Entry 8XVC (electron microscopy, 4.32 A resolution (low resolution: residue-level contacts below are approximate; hydrogen-bond / salt-bridge calls are withheld)); this record covers chains A and P of the 18 polymer chains in the assembly.

# Chain A (and P)
Molecule: ATP-dependent target DNA activator B
Organism: Escherichia phage Mu
Notes: EC 3.6.1.-; chain P of this document is another copy of the same molecule, construct and numbering; everything in this record applies to it too
Reference sequence: P03763 (TARGB_BPMU); residue numbers follow UniProt; this construct covers 1-312
Chain sequence (312 residues; each row starts with the number of its first residue):
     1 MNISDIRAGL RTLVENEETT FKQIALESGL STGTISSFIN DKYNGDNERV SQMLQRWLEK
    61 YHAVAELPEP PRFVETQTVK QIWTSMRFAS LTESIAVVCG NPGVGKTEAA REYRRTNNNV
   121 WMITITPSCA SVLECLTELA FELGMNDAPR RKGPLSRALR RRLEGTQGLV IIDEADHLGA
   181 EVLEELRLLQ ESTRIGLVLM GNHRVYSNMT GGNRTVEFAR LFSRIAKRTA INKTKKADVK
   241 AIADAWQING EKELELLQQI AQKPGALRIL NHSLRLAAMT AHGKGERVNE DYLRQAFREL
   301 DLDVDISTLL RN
Not modelled in the structure: 1-66, 211-214, 306-312
Small-molecule neighbours: ADP (adenosine-5'-diphosphate): Arg72, Phe73, Val74, Thr76, Val79, Asn101, Pro102, Gly103, Val104, Gly105, Lys106, Thr107, Glu108, Asp173, Leu267, Arg268, Asn271
Curated features (UniProtKB/Swiss-Prot):
  - DNA-binding region: Phe21 to Asn40 (H-T-H motif), Ser223 to Asn312
  - binding site (ATP): Gly100 to Thr107
  - site: Arg151 (Involved in DNA binding), Lys152 (Involved in DNA binding), Asn202 (Sensor-1), Arg224 (R-finger), Arg268 (Sensor-2)
  - mutagenesis: Arg150 to Lys152 (Complete loss of strand transfer stimulation activity), Lys152 (K152A: Complete loss of strand transfer stimulation activity and self-integration protection), Arg187 (R187A: 20 fold decrease in ATPase activity due to impaired ATP hydrolysis), Asn202 (N202A: 60 fold decrease in ATPase activity due to impaired ATP hydrolysis. No effect on ATP-binding and polymerization), Arg220 (R220A: 12 fold decrease in ATPase activity due to impaired ATP-binding), Arg224 (R224A: 60 fold decrease in ATPase activity due to impaired ATP-binding. No polymerization), Lys233 to Lys236 (Complete loss of MuA regulation of ATPase activity. Complete loss of strand transfer stimulation activity), Arg268 (R268A: Almost complete loss of ATPase activity due to impaired ATP-binding. No polymerization)

# How chain A and chain P interact
Pairs across the interface (42):
  Arg87(A) - Met279(P)
  Phe88(A) - His272(P)
  Phe88(A) - Arg275(P)
  Phe88(A) - Leu276(P)
  Phe88(A) - Met279(P)
  Leu91(A) - Arg275(P)
  Leu91(A) - Met279(P)
  Thr92(A) - His272(P)
  Thr92(A) - Arg275(P)
  Ser94(A) - His272(P)
  Pro154(A) - Arg150(P)
  Arg157(A) - Thr137(P)
  Arg157(A) - Glu138(P)
  Arg157(A) - Phe141(P)
  Arg160(A) - Glu142(P)
  Arg161(A) - Phe141(P)
  Glu181(A) - Ser128(P)
  Glu184(A) - Pro127(P)
  Glu185(A) - Thr126(P)
  Glu185(A) - Ser128(P)
  Leu188(A) - Thr126(P)
  Glu191(A) - Arg111(P)
  Glu191(A) - Arg268(P)
  Ser192(A) - Arg111(P)
  Ser192(A) - Thr124(P)
  Tyr206(A) - Val304(P)
  Tyr206(A) - Asp305(P)
  Thr210(A) - Asp305(P)
  Arg220(A) - Glu174(P)
  Arg220(A) - Asp176(P)
  Arg220(A) - His177(P)
  Ser223(A) - Gly265(P)
  Ser223(A) - Arg268(P)
  Arg224(A) - Arg268(P)
  Arg224(A) - His272(P)
  Ile225(A) - His272(P)
  Ala226(A) - His272(P)
  Ala226(A) - Leu300(P)
  Lys227(A) - Glu299(P)
  Arg228(A) - Glu299(P)
  Arg228(A) - Leu300(P)
  Arg228(A) - Asp301(P)
Other interface residues (no listed pair), chain A (29 interface residues in all): Thr84, Glu164, Thr193, Arg194, Phe222
Other interface residues (no listed pair), chain P (29 interface residues in all): Arg72, Arg114, Asn146, Asn202, Ile269

# In short
The chain A/chain P interface involves 29 residues from each chain. Ligands of chain A: ADP. UniProt lists a
DNA-binding region, 8 ATP-binding residues and 12 mutagenesis sites on chain A.
Both chains are ATP-dependent target DNA activator B (Escherichia phage Mu). Entry 8XVC (CryoEM structure of
ADP-DNA-MuB conformation1) was determined by electron microscopy (same publication as 8XVB and 8XVD).
